Entry 8FRU (electron microscopy, 2.49 A resolution); this record covers chains B and 1 of the 43 polymer chains in the assembly.

== Chain B ==
Molecule: 60S ribosomal protein uL3
From: Giardia intestinalis assemblage A
UniProt: V6TF11 (V6TF11_GIAIN); numbering as in UniProt (aligned over 1-378)
Sequence (379 residues; row label = number of the first residue in the row; note: 1 number in that range is skipped by the numbering (no residue carries it; nothing is unmodelled there)):
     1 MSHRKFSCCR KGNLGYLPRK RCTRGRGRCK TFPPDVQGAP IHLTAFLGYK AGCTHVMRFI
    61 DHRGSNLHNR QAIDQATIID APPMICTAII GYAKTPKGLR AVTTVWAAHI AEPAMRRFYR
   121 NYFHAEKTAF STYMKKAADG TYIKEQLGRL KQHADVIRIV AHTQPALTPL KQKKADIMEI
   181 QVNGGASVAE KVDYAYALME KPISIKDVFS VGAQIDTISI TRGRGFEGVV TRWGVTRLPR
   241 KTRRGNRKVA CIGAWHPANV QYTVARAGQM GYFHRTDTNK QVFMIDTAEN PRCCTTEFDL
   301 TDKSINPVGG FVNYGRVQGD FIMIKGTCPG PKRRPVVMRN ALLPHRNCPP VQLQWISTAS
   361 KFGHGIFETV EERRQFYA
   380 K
Disordered / not traced: 1

== Chain 1 ==
Molecule: 28S rRNA
From: Giardia intestinalis assemblage A
Sequence (2687 nucleotides; row label = number of the first residue in the row):
     1 CGCGGCCCGA GGCGGCGGGG GCGACGGGCG GAACUUAAGC AUAUCAGUAC GCCCCGGAGG
    61 AGAAACCAAC CGGGAUUCCC CGUAGCGGCG AGCGACGCGG GAGGAGCCCG CCCCGAAGGC
   121 GCGCUGUGGG GCGCAGGCGC AGGCCCGCCG CGAGGGGGCC CGAGGGCCCC GCCCGAGAGG
   181 GUGCAAGCCC CGUACGGCGG CCGCCGGGCC UGCGCGGCGA GUAGCGCUGC UUGAGCGUGC
   241 AGCGCGAAGG GAGGCGCGGC CCUUCCAAGG CUAAAUACGC CCCGGGACCG AUAGCGGACC
   301 AAGUAGCGCG AGCGAACGGU GAAAAGGACG CCCUGCGGCC GCUCAAAAGA CCUGAACCCG
   361 GCCGGCCGCC GGCCCGCCGG CCCCGUCUCG AAACACGGAC CGAGGAGCCA CGCGCCGCGG
   421 CGAGCCCGAG GGAGCCCCCG CGGCGGAGCG AGCGCGAGAC GCCCCGGGCC CGCCAUGCCC
   481 CUGCGGGCGU GCGCGGGCCG AGCCGCGGCG CGUGGGCCCG AAAGGCGGUG AUCUAUGCCC
   541 GGCGAGGGCG AGGCCGGGCG AAAGCCUGGU GGAGGCCCGC CGCGGUGCUG ACGCGCAGAU
   601 CGCUCGUCGG AGCCGGGCAU GGGGGCGAAA GACUCAUCGA ACCGCCUGGU AGCUGGUUGC
   661 CUCCGAAAUG UCUCCCAGGA CAGCCGCCGC CCCGCAGUUG CGGCCCGUAG AGCGCUGGCC
   721 GGCGGGAGCG GGGGGCCUGC CCCUCGCCCG CCCCCCAAAC UCCGAAGGGC CGCGCCGCCC
   781 CGCCGCUGGC CUGGGCGGGG CGGGCGAAUG CGGGCGGCGC GUGGGCCCCU CCUGGUAAGC
   841 AGGACGGGCG AGGCGGGACG AUCCGGACGC CGGGCCAGGG UGCGCCGCCG GGGCCCGCGG
   901 AACGGCGUCG GCCGGUCCCG ACAGCUGGAA GGUGGCCCCA GAAGUCGGCA UCCUCCAGGG
   961 AGUGUGUAAC AACCCACCAG CCGAAUCGGC CGGCCCGGAA AAUGGAGCGC GCCGGAGCCC
  1021 CGGACCCGCG CCCGGCCGCC GCGCGCGGCG GGUAGGAGGC CGCAGAGGCC CCGGGGGCGA
  1081 AGGCGGCGCG CAGGCCCCGC CGGACCGGCC UCUGGUGCAG AUCUCGGCAG CAGUAGCCGC
  1141 UACUCCGCGC CCCGGAGGAC UGAGGGGGAG ACGGGUUCCG CGGCGCCUGC AUCUGGCCGC
  1201 GGGUGACUCG GGCCUAAGCG GCGGGUGAAG ACCGGGAAGG GGCGUGCCCG CCCGUCGAAC
  1261 GGGGAGCCGG CGGAGACUCC GGCAGGCGCG GCCCCCGCGG AGACGCCCGC CCCCCGGCGA
  1321 CGCGCACGGG GACCGCGGCG GGCGGCGCCC CGGCCCGCGA ACGCCCCGCA GCCCCCGGAC
  1381 GCCUUGCGCG GAGAGGGGGG CCCGGGGGCG GACCCCGCGC GUCCCCGGCC GCCCCUGAAA
  1441 AGCCGGGGGG CGCCGGCCGC GCGCCGUACC GACCGCAGCA GGACUCCGGG GUCAGCAGCC
  1501 UCUAGCGCGG GAGCGAACGC GGCUCAGGGA AGUCGGCAAG CCGGCUCCGU AACCUCGGGA
  1561 AAAGGAGUGG CUCUGACGGC GCGCCGGGUC AGAACUGGAA CGGACGCGGG GAUCCCGACU
  1621 GUUUACUAGA AACACAGCGU CGCGAGGGCC GCACCCGGCG CUGGCGCGAC GUGAUUUCUG
  1681 CCCAGUGCCA CGACCGUCAC CGUGAAGCGA UCCGCCGAAG CCCUGGUAAA CGGCGGGAGU
  1741 AACUAUGACU CUCUUAAGGU AGCCAAAUGC CUCGUCGGGC AAUUUCCGAC GUGCAUGAAU
  1801 GGACCAACGA GGAUCCCACU GUCCCGAGCC GCGCCUCCGC GAGCCUCCAG CCUCGGGAAC
  1861 GGGCGAGGGC CGGCCAGCGG GGCAAGAAGA CCCUUUUGAG CUUGACUCCA GCCCGGGCCU
  1921 GUGGGGCGGG GCGGCCGGCG CAGCGCACAG GGGAGGCCGC GCCCCUGAGA CACCCUGACG
  1981 GCCGCCGCCG CCCCGCUCAC CCGGUCGCGC GGGGACCCGC CCGGGCGGGG AGUUCGGCUG
  2041 GGGCGGCGCG CCUGCUACAC CGGACCGCAG GCGUCCCACG GCGGGCUCAG CGAGGACGGA
  2101 GACCUCCCGC GGAGCAGAAG GGCACAAGCC CGCCCGACCC GCGCCCCCCG UGCCGGCGCG
  2161 GGCCGCGAAA GCGGGGCCUA CCGAUCCUUC GCCGCCCCGG CCGCGGGCGC GGAGGUGGCA
  2221 GAAAAGUUAC CACAGGGAUA ACUGGCUUGU GGCCGCCGAG CGCCCGCAGC GACGCGGCUU
  2281 UUUGAUCCUU CGAUGUCGGC UCUUCCUACC GUCCGCGCGC ACCGGCGCGG AAGCGUCGGA
  2341 UUGUUCACCC GUUCAAGGGA UCGUGAGCUG GGUUUAGACC GUCGUGAGAC AGGUUAGUUU
  2401 UACCCUACUG GCCCCGGGGC CAGAGCACGG CGGGCCAGUA CGAGAGGAAC GCCCGCCGCG
  2461 GGCCGCCAGC CCCGCGGUUG CCCGGCCGGG CAGCGCCGCG CCGCCGCGCC CGGGGGCCCU
  2521 GCGCUGACCG CCUCUAAGCG CGCACCCCGC CUCGCGCCCC GCCCGGCCGC GCGCCCCAGC
  2581 CCCGUGCCCC GUCGCCGAGC GGCCCCCGCC CGGGGAGACC ACCCGGCGCG GCGCUCCUGU
  2641 ACGGCGCAGA GCCCUGCGAU CGCCUGAGGG ACGCGCCUGC AGAGCGC
Disordered / not traced: 136-144, 201-213, 734-741, 925-977, 1581-1584, 1931-1979
Sequence notes: insertion (1894)

== Chain B / chain 1 interface ==
Pairs across the interface (273; chain B residue first):
  Ser-2(B) with G2359(1), phosphate contact; A2360(1), hydrogen bond to the phosphate; C2362(1), phosphate contact; G2363(1), hydrogen bond to the phosphate
  His-3(B) with G2358(1), base contact; G2359(1), salt bridge to the phosphate
  Arg-4(B) with C2302(1), salt bridge to the phosphate; U2303(1), salt bridge to the phosphate
  Lys-5(B) with G2299(1), salt bridge to the phosphate; U2345(1), salt bridge to the phosphate
  Phe-6(B) with C2300(1), phosphate contact; C2337(1), phosphate contact
  Ser-7(B) with U2336(1), base contact; C2337(1), hydrogen bond to the phosphate
  Cys-9(B) with G2335(1), phosphate contact; C2459(1), sugar contact
  Arg-10(B) with U2303(1), hydrogen bond to the phosphate; U2304(1), salt bridge to the phosphate
  Lys-11(B) with C2302(1), salt bridge to the phosphate; U2303(1), hydrogen bond to the phosphate; G2460(1), phosphate contact
  Gly-12(B) with A2427(1), hydrogen bond to the base; G2460(1), hydrogen bond to the phosphate; G2461(1), phosphate contact
  Asn-13(B) with A2427(1), base contact; G2460(1), hydrogen bond to the sugar; G2461(1), hydrogen bond to the phosphate
  Leu-14(B) with G2425(1), hydrogen bond to the sugar; C2426(1), sugar contact
  Gly-15(B) with G2425(1), hydrogen bond to the base; C2426(1), sugar contact; U2552(1), sugar contact
  Tyr-16(B) with G2461(1), sugar contact; C2551(1), sugar contact
  Leu-17(B) with U2552(1), hydrogen bond to the sugar
  Pro-18(B) with G2410(1), phosphate contact; C2553(1), sugar contact
  Arg-19(B) with G2410(1), hydrogen bond to the phosphate; G2461(1), salt bridge to the phosphate
  Lys-20(B) with G2411(1), phosphate contact; C2553(1), phosphate contact; G2554(1), salt bridge to the phosphate
  Arg-21(B) with G2411(1), hydrogen bond to the phosphate; C2412(1), salt bridge to the phosphate; G2617(1), sugar contact; C2620(1), base contact; A2621(1), base contact
  Thr-23(B) with G2554(1), phosphate contact
  Arg-24(B) with C2553(1), salt bridge to the phosphate; G2554(1), salt bridge to the phosphate
  Arg-28(B) with G2418(1), salt bridge to the phosphate; G2419(1), salt bridge to the phosphate
  Lys-30(B) with U2552(1), salt bridge to the phosphate; C2553(1), salt bridge to the phosphate
  Thr-31(B) with C2550(1), phosphate contact; C2551(1), phosphate contact
  Lys-50(B) with C2463(1), phosphate contact; C2464(1), salt bridge to the phosphate
  Cys-53(B) with C2464(1), sugar contact; G2465(1), sugar contact
  Thr-54(B) with G2465(1), hydrogen bond to the sugar
  His-55(B) with G2465(1), hydrogen bond to the sugar; C2466(1), hydrogen bond to the sugar
  His-62(B) with C2454(1), salt bridge to the phosphate
  Arg-63(B) with C2453(1), sugar contact; C2454(1), sugar contact
  Gly-64(B) with C2454(1), hydrogen bond to the sugar
  Ser-65(B) with C2454(1), phosphate contact; G2455(1), phosphate contact
  Gln-75(B) with G2465(1), hydrogen bond to the base; C2509(1), hydrogen bond to the sugar
  Tyr-92(B) with G2419(1), hydrogen bond to the sugar
  Leu-99(B) with C2420(1), hydrogen bond to the sugar; C2421(1), phosphate contact
  Ala-101(B) with C2559(1), sugar contact
  Thr-103(B) with C2560(1), phosphate contact
  Thr-104(B) with C2559(1), sugar contact; C2560(1), sugar contact
  Trp-106(B) with C2560(1), hydrogen bond to the sugar
  Arg-117(B) with C2624(1), salt bridge to the phosphate
  Phe-118(B) with G2416(1), hydrogen bond to the sugar
  Arg-120(B) with C2624(1), base contact; G2625(1), hydrogen bond to the base
  Phe-123(B) with A2683(1), stacking on the base
  His-124(B) with A2683(1), hydrogen bond to the sugar
  Thr-128(B) with C2562(1), sugar contact
  Ala-129(B) with G2561(1), sugar contact
  Phe-130(B) with G2561(1), hydrogen bond to the sugar; C2562(1), phosphate contact
  Ser-131(B) with C2562(1), hydrogen bond to the phosphate
  Thr-132(B) with C2562(1), hydrogen bond to the phosphate; C2563(1), hydrogen bond to the phosphate
  Tyr-133(B) with G2561(1), phosphate contact; C2562(1), hydrogen bond to the phosphate
  Arg-158(B) with G2419(1), hydrogen bond to the phosphate; C2420(1), salt bridge to the phosphate
  Lys-171(B) with G2628(1), salt bridge to the phosphate
  Gln-172(B) with C2624(1), phosphate contact
  Lys-173(B) with C2624(1), phosphate contact; G2625(1), hydrogen bond to the phosphate; G2626(1), salt bridge to the phosphate
  Lys-174(B) with G2625(1), hydrogen bond to the phosphate
  Ile-177(B) with G2418(1), sugar contact
  Glu-179(B) with G2418(1), hydrogen bond to the sugar; G2419(1), phosphate contact
  Thr-221(B) with G2462(1), phosphate contact; C2463(1), phosphate contact
  Arg-222(B) with C2463(1), salt bridge to the phosphate; C2464(1), salt bridge to the phosphate; C2504(1), salt bridge to the phosphate; C2505(1), salt bridge to the phosphate; A2616(1), phosphate contact
  Gly-223(B) with A2616(1), hydrogen bond to the phosphate; G2617(1), phosphate contact
  Arg-224(B) with G1828(1), salt bridge to the phosphate; C2504(1), phosphate contact; C2505(1), salt bridge to the phosphate; G2617(1), hydrogen bond to the phosphate
  Gly-225(B) with G2617(1), hydrogen bond to the phosphate; A2618(1), phosphate contact
  Phe-226(B) with A1516(1), hydrogen bond to the sugar; A1517(1), sugar contact; A2618(1), phosphate contact
  Glu-227(B) with A1517(1), phosphate contact
  Gly-228(B) with A1517(1), phosphate contact
  Thr-231(B) with A1827(1), hydrogen bond to the phosphate
  Arg-232(B) with U2409(1), hydrogen bond to the sugar; G2410(1), hydrogen bond to the phosphate
  Thr-236(B) with C2302(1), hydrogen bond to the phosphate
  Arg-237(B) with G1826(1), hydrogen bond to the phosphate
  Leu-238(B) with U2301(1), sugar contact
  Arg-240(B) with U589(1), salt bridge to the phosphate; C1537(1), hydrogen bond to the base; A1538(1), sugar contact
  Lys-241(B) with U589(1), salt bridge to the phosphate; G1535(1), hydrogen bond to the base; U2369(1), phosphate contact; G2370(1), salt bridge to the phosphate
  Thr-242(B) with C2368(1), sugar contact
  Arg-243(B) with G593(1), hydrogen bond to the base; C2368(1), hydrogen bond to the phosphate; U2369(1), phosphate contact; U2400(1), salt bridge to the phosphate; U2401(1), salt bridge to the phosphate
  Arg-244(B) with G1519(1), sugar contact; A2366(1), phosphate contact; G2367(1), salt bridge to the phosphate; C2368(1), salt bridge to the phosphate
  Gly-245(B) with G1519(1), phosphate contact
  Asn-246(B) with G1519(1), hydrogen bond to the phosphate
  Arg-247(B) with C1518(1), salt bridge to the phosphate; G1519(1), phosphate contact; A1827(1), salt bridge to the phosphate
  Lys-248(B) with G1879(1), salt bridge to the phosphate
  Val-249(B) with C2302(1), sugar contact
  Ala-250(B) with U2301(1), hydrogen bond to the sugar; G2367(1), base contact
  Cys-251(B) with U2301(1), hydrogen bond to the base; C2302(1), sugar contact; G2363(1), base contact; U2364(1), sugar contact
  Ile-252(B) with G1879(1), phosphate contact; G1880(1), sugar contact
  Gly-253(B) with G1880(1), sugar contact
  Ala-254(B) with G1880(1), hydrogen bond to the sugar; G2363(1), sugar contact
  Trp-255(B) with G1880(1), sugar contact; G1881(1), sugar contact; C1883(1), sugar contact; U2361(1), stacking on the base; G2363(1), hydrogen bond to the sugar
  His-256(B) with C1860(1), base contact; A2360(1), hydrogen bond to the sugar; U2361(1), salt bridge to the phosphate
  Pro-257(B) with U1003(1), base contact; G1880(1), sugar contact
  Ala-258(B) with G1880(1), hydrogen bond to the base; G1881(1), sugar contact
  Asn-259(B) with C1852(1), phosphate contact; G1880(1), base contact; A2407(1), hydrogen bond to the sugar
  Val-260(B) with G1880(1), base contact; A2407(1), hydrogen bond to the sugar; C2408(1), sugar contact
  Gln-261(B) with U2303(1), hydrogen bond to the sugar
  Tyr-262(B) with U2409(1), phosphate contact; G2425(1), phosphate contact; C2426(1), hydrogen bond to the phosphate
  Thr-263(B) with U2303(1), hydrogen bond to the sugar; U2304(1), phosphate contact
  Arg-266(B) with G1877(1), base contact; C1878(1), hydrogen bond to the sugar; C2408(1), hydrogen bond to the base; U2409(1), sugar contact
  Ala-267(B) with U2409(1), hydrogen bond to the sugar
  Gln-269(B) with G2410(1), sugar contact; G2617(1), hydrogen bond to the phosphate
  Tyr-272(B) with A2616(1), sugar contact
  Phe-273(B) with G2462(1), phosphate contact
  His-274(B) with U2552(1), salt bridge to the phosphate; C2553(1), phosphate contact
  Arg-275(B) with G2461(1), hydrogen bond to the phosphate; G2462(1), salt bridge to the phosphate
  Thr-276(B) with U2552(1), phosphate contact
  Asp-277(B) with G2462(1), hydrogen bond to the sugar
  Thr-278(B) with C2511(1), hydrogen bond to the sugar; G2512(1), sugar contact
  Asn-279(B) with C2511(1), sugar contact; G2512(1), hydrogen bond to the phosphate
  Lys-280(B) with C2510(1), hydrogen bond to the sugar; C2511(1), sugar contact
  Val-308(B) with U2635(1), sugar contact
  Gly-309(B) with G2673(1), hydrogen bond to the base; C2674(1), sugar contact
  Phe-311(B) with G2673(1), sugar contact; C2674(1), sugar contact
  Val-312(B) with C2502(1), phosphate contact; G2673(1), sugar contact
  Asn-313(B) with C2502(1), hydrogen bond to the phosphate; G2503(1), hydrogen bond to the phosphate; G2673(1), hydrogen bond to the phosphate; C2674(1), phosphate contact
  Tyr-314(B) with C2674(1), sugar contact
  Gly-315(B) with C2674(1), phosphate contact; G2675(1), phosphate contact
  Arg-316(B) with G2675(1), hydrogen bond to the phosphate
  Lys-325(B) with C2511(1), salt bridge to the phosphate
  Gly-326(B) with C2510(1), sugar contact
  Thr-327(B) with G2462(1), hydrogen bond to the base; C2463(1), sugar contact; C2510(1), base contact
  Cys-328(B) with G2462(1), sugar contact; C2463(1), sugar contact
  Pro-329(B) with G2462(1), sugar contact; C2463(1), sugar contact
  Gly-330(B) with C2463(1), hydrogen bond to the phosphate
  Lys-332(B) with C2464(1), salt bridge to the phosphate; G2465(1), salt bridge to the phosphate
  Arg-333(B) with G2615(1), salt bridge to the phosphate
  Arg-334(B) with G2615(1), hydrogen bond to the phosphate; A2616(1), salt bridge to the phosphate
  Pro-335(B) with G2615(1), base contact
  Arg-339(B) with C2551(1), salt bridge to the phosphate
  Leu-342(B) with C2550(1), phosphate contact
  Leu-343(B) with G2514(1), sugar contact
  His-345(B) with G2512(1), phosphate contact; G2513(1), hydrogen bond to the base
  Arg-346(B) with C2453(1), salt bridge to the phosphate; G2513(1), hydrogen bond to the base
  Asn-347(B) with C2453(1), phosphate contact; C2454(1), phosphate contact; G2513(1), hydrogen bond to the base
  Ser-360(B) with U2635(1), hydrogen bond to the sugar; C2636(1), sugar contact
  Lys-361(B) with G2465(1), sugar contact; C2502(1), phosphate contact
  Phe-362(B) with C2501(1), sugar contact; C2502(1), sugar contact; U2635(1), base contact; C2636(1), sugar contact; G2673(1), stacking on the base
  Gly-363(B) with C2501(1), hydrogen bond to the phosphate; C2502(1), hydrogen bond to the phosphate; C2636(1), phosphate contact
  His-364(B) with C2501(1), salt bridge to the phosphate; C2636(1), phosphate contact; C2637(1), hydrogen bond to the phosphate
  Val-370(B) with U2635(1), phosphate contact
  Arg-373(B) with U2635(1), salt bridge to the phosphate; C2636(1), salt bridge to the phosphate
  Phe-376(B) with G2666(1), base contact
  Tyr-377(B) with G2666(1), base contact
  Lys-380(B) with U2635(1), salt bridge to the phosphate
Also at the interface, not in a pair above, chain B (165 interface residues in all): Cys-8, Cys-22, Gly-25, Arg-26, Ile-90, Lys-97, Gly-98, Arg-100, Val-102, Arg-116, Pro-169, Leu-170, Met-178, Val-230, Val-235, Pro-239, Val-264, Gly-268, Met-270, Gly-310, Pro-331, Pro-344, Gly-365, Phe-367, Ala-378
Also at the interface, not in a pair above, chain 1 (128 interface residues in all): C588, A591, C1520, C1534, U1822, C1823, A1876, G1882, U2294, C2346, G2417, G2500, C2557, C2558, C2564, C2622, C2623, A2671, G2684

== Summary ==
165 residues of chain B and 128 residues of chain 1 are in contact; the contacts include 84 hydrogen bonds, 52
salt bridges and 3 aromatic stacking contacts. Polar pairs include Gly-12(B)/A2427(1), Gly-15(B)/G2425(1) and
Gln-75(B)/G2465(1).
Here chain B is 60S ribosomal protein uL3 and chain 1 is 28S rRNA, both from Giardia intestinalis assemblage
A. Entry 8FRU (60S subunit of the Giardia lamblia 80S ribosome) was determined by electron microscopy.
